7ZXG - chains A and B of the 3 polymer chains in the assembly; structure by X-ray diffraction, 4.20 A resolution (low resolution: residue-level contacts below are approximate; hydrogen-bond / salt-bridge calls are withheld).

[Chain A]
Protein: Gametocyte surface protein P45/48
Organism: Plasmodium falciparum
UniProtKB: Q8I6T1 (P4548_PLAF7); residues 1-428 here = UniProt positions 1-428
Sequence (428 residues; each row starts with the number of its first residue):
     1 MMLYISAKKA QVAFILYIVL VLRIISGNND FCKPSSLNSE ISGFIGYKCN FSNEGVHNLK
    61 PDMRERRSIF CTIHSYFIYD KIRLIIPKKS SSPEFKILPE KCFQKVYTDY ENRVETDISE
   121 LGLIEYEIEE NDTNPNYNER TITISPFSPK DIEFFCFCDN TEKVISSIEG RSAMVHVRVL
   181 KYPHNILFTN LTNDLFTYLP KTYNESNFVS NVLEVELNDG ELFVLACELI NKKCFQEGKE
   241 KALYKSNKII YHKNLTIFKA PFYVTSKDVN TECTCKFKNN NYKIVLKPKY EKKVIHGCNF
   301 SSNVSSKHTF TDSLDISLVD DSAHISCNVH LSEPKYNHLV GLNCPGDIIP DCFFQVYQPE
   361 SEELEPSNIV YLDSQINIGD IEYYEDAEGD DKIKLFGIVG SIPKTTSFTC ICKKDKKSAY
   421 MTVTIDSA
Unresolved in the structure: 1-44, 61-68, 163-168, 361-367
UniProt features mapped onto this chain:
  - lipidation: Asp426 (GPI-anchor amidated aspartate)
  - glycosylation (N-linked (GlcNAc...) asparagine): Asn50, Asn131, Asn190, Asn204, Asn254, Asn299, Asn303
Disulfides: Cys49-Cys71, Cys102-Cys156, Cys227-Cys275, Cys234-Cys273, Cys298-Cys327, Cys344-Cys412, Cys352-Cys410
Glycans and other covalent adducts: N-acetylglucosamine (NAG) linked to Asn190, Asn254, Asn299; glycan linked to Asn204

[Chain B]
Protein: 10D8 heavy chain
Organism: Mus musculus
Sequence (466 residues; numbered -18 to 447; the number before each row is that of its first residue; numbers below 1 keep their minus sign (Met-18 is residue -18)):
   -18 MNFGLSLIFL VLVLKGVQCE VMLVESGGDL VKPGGSLKVS CAASGFTFSN YAMSWVRQTP
    42 EKRLEWVATI SSGASYTHYP DSVKGRFTIS RDNAKNTLYL QMSSLRSEDT AMYYCGRQVN
   102 RHDRALDAMD YWGQGTSVTV SPAKTTPPSV YPLAPGSAAQ TNSMVTLGCL VKGYFPEPVT
   162 VTWNSGSLSS GVHTFPAVLQ SDLYTLSSSV TVPSSTWPSE TVTCNVAHPA SSTKVDKKIV
   222 PRDCGCKPCI CTVPEVSSVF IFPPKPKDVL TITLTPKVTC VVVDISKDDP EVQFSWFVDD
   282 VEVHTAQTQP REEQFNSTFR SVSELPIMHQ DWLNGKEFKC RVNSAAFPAP IEKTISKTKG
   342 RPKAPQVYTI PPPKEQMAKD KVSLTCMITD FFPEDITVEW QWNGQPAENY KNTQPIMDTD
   402 GSYFVYSKLN VQKSNWEAGN TFTCSVLHEG LHNHHTEKSL SHSPGK
Unresolved in the structure: -18 to 1, 139-143, 225-447
Disulfides: Cys22-Cys96, Cys150-Cys205

[Interface between chain A and chain B]
Contacting residue pairs (22):
  Tyr203(A) - Asp104(B)
  Ser206(A) - Arg105(B)
  Asn207(A) - Asp104(B)
  Phe208(A) - Arg105(B)
  Val209(A) - Arg105(B)
  Glu214(A) - Tyr57(B)
  Glu214(A) - His59(B)
  Val215(A) - Tyr57(B)
  Glu216(A) - Ser52(B)
  Glu216(A) - Ser53(B)
  Glu216(A) - Gly54(B)
  Glu216(A) - Ala55(B)
  Glu216(A) - Ser56(B)
  Glu216(A) - Tyr57(B)
  Val285(A) - Tyr57(B)
  Leu286(A) - Tyr57(B)
  Lys287(A) - Ser56(B)
  Lys287(A) - Tyr57(B)
  Pro288(A) - Ser56(B)
  Lys289(A) - Ser30(B)
  Lys289(A) - Ser53(B)
  Lys289(A) - Gly54(B)
Interface residues without a listed pair, chain A (14 interface residues in all): Ser210
Interface residues without a listed pair, chain B (12 interface residues in all): Ala106, Leu107

[Summary]
The interface between chain A and chain B involves 14 residues on one side and 12 on the other. Covalently
linked N-acetylglucosamine: at Asn190(A), Asn254(A) and Asn299(A).
Chain A is Gametocyte surface protein P45/48 (Plasmodium falciparum) and chain B is 10D8 heavy chain (Mus
musculus); the structure, Pfs48/45 bound to Fab fragment of monoclonal antibody 10D8, was determined by X-ray
diffraction (same publication as 7ZWF, 7ZWI, 7ZWM and 7ZXF).
